5JB1 - chains B and D of the 6 polymer chains in the assembly; structure by electron microscopy, 6.00 A resolution (low resolution: residue-level contacts below are approximate; hydrogen-bond / salt-bridge calls are withheld).

[Chain B (and D)]
Name: Major capsid protein L1
From: Human papillomavirus type 59
Notes: chain D of this document is another copy of the same molecule, construct and numbering; everything in this record applies to it too
Reference sequence: Q81971 (Q81971_HPV59); residues 10-508 here = UniProt positions 10-508
Chain sequence (500 residues; row label = number of the first residue in the row):
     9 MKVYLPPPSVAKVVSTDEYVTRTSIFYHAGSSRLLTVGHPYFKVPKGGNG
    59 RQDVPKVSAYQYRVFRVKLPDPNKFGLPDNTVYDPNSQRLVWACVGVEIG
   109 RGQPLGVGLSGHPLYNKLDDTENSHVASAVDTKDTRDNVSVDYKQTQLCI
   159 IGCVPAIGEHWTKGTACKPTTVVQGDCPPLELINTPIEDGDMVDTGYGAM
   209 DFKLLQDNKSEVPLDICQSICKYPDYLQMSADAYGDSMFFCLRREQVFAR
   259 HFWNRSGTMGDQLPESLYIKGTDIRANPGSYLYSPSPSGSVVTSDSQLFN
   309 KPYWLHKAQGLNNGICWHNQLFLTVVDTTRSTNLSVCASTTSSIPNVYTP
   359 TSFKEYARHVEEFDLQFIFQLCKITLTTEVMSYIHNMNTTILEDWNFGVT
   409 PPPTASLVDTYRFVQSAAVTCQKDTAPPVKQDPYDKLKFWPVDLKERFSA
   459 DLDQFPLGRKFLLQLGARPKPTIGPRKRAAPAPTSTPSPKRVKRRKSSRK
Unresolved in the structure: 9, 474-508 (chain D: 9-19, 474-508)
Sequence notes: initiating methionine (9)

[Interface between chain B and chain D]
Contacting residue pairs - 11 pairs, chain B then chain D:
  P353(B) - I277(D)
  N354(B) - I277(D)
  N354(B) - K278(D)
  V355(B) - I277(D)
  V355(B) - K278(D)
  V355(B) - G279(D)
  V355(B) - T280(D)
  Y356(B) - I277(D)
  Y356(B) - K278(D)
  Y356(B) - G279(D)
  F361(B) - I277(D)

[Overview]
5 residues of chain B and 4 residues of chain D are in contact.
Both chains are Major capsid protein L1 (Human papillomavirus type 59). Entry 5JB1 (Pseudo-atomic structure of
Human Papillomavirus Type 59 L1 Virus-like Particle) was determined by electron microscopy together with 5J6R
from the same study.
